8YQN - chains E and G of the 7 polymer chains in the assembly; structure by electron microscopy, 2.27 A resolution.

== Chain E ==
Name: Acetylcholine receptor subunit gamma
Source organism: Tetronarce californica
Reference sequence: P02714 (ACHG_TETCF); residues 1-489 here correspond to UniProt positions 18-506 (UniProt number = residue number + 17)
Sequence (489 residues; numbered 1 to 489; the number before each row is that of its first residue):
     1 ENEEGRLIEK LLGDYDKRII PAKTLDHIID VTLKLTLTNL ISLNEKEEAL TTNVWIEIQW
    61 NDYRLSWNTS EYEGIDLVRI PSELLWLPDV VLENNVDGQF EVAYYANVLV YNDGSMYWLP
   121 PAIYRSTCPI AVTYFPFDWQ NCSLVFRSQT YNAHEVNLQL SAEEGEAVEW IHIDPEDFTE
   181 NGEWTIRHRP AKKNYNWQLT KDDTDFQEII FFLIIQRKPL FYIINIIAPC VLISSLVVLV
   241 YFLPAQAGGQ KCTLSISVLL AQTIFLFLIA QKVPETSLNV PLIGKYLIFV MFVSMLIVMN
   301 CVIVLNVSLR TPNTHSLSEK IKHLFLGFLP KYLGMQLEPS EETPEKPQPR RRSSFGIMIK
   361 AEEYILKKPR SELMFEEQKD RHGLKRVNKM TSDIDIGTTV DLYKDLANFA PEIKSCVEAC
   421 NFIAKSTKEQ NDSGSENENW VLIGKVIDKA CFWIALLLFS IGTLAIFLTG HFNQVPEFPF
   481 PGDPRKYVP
Not modelled in the structure: 335-409
Disulfides: C128-C142, C416-C420
Covalently attached groups: N-acetylglucosamine (NAG) linked to N68; glycan linked to N141; palmitic acid (PLM) linked to C451
Curated features (UniProtKB/Swiss-Prot):
  - modified residue: Y364 (Phosphotyrosine)
  - glycosylation: N68 (N-linked (GlcNAc...) asparagine)

== Chain G ==
Name: Erabutoxin a
Source organism: Laticauda semifasciata
Reference sequence: P60775 (3S1EA_LATSE); residues 1-62 here correspond to UniProt positions 22-83 (UniProt number = residue number + 21)
Sequence (62 residues; row label = number of the first residue in the row):
     1 RICFNHQSSQ PQTTKTCSPG ESSCYNKQWS DFRGTIIERG CGCPTVKPGI KLSCCESEVC
    61 NN
Disulfides: C3-C24, C17-C41, C43-C54, C55-C60

== Chain E / chain G interface ==
Residue-residue contacts - 15 pairs, chain E then chain G:
  W55(E) - F32(G)  hydrophobic
  L119(E) - F32(G)  hydrophobic
  H172(E) - S30(G)
  H172(E) - D31(G)  hydrogen bond (side chain-backbone)
  H172(E) - F32(G)
  D174(E) - W29(G)
  D174(E) - S30(G)
  D174(E) - D31(G)
  P175(E) - S30(G)
  P175(E) - K47(G)
  P175(E) - G49(G)
  E176(E) - K27(G)  salt bridge
  E176(E) - W29(G)
  E176(E) - K47(G)  hydrogen bond (backbone-side chain)
  E176(E) - I50(G)
Also at the interface, not in a pair above, chain E (8 interface residues in all): T36, F178

== Summary ==
Chain E and chain G each contribute 8 residues to their interface, with 2 hydrogen bonds and 1 salt bridge.
Among the polar pairs are E176(E)-K27(G), H172(E)-D31(G) and E176(E)-K47(G). Covalently linked
N-acetylglucosamine: at N68(E). Covalently linked palmitic acid: at C451(E).
Here chain E is Acetylcholine receptor subunit gamma (Tetronarce californica) and chain G is Erabutoxin a
(Laticauda semifasciata). Entry 8YQN (Torpedo acetylcholine receptor in complex with Erabutoxin A) was
determined by electron microscopy.
